Entry 4OOK (X-ray diffraction, 1.90 A resolution); this record covers chain A.

Chain A:
Molecule: Methionine aminopeptidase 2
Source organism: Mycobacterium tuberculosis
Notes: EC 3.4.11.18
Reference sequence: P0A5J2 (MAP12_MYCTU); residues 1-285 here = UniProt positions 1-285
Sequence (285 residues; row label = number of the first residue in the row):
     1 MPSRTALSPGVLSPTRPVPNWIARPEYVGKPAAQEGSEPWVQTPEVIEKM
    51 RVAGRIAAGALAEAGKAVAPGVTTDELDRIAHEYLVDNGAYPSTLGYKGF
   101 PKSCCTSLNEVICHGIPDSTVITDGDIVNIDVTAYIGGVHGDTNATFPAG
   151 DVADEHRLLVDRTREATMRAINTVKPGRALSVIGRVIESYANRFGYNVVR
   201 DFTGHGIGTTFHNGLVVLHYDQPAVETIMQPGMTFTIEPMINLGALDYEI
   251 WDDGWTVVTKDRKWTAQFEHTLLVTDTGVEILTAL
Disordered / not traced: 1-3
Construct notes: conflict Ala284 (Cys in P0A5J2)
Metal / ion sites: Na+ site 1: Met50, His140; Na+ site 2: Ile112, Thr265; Co2+ site 1 near His114 (its only coordinating residue here); Co2+ site 2: Asp131, Asp142, Glu269; Co2+ site 3: Asp142, His205, Glu238, Glu269

Overview:
Met50 and His140 form the Na+ site 1. Ile112 and Thr265 form the Na+ site 2.
Chain A is Methionine aminopeptidase 2 (Mycobacterium tuberculosis); the structure, Third Metal bound
M.tuberculosis methionine aminopeptidase, was determined by X-ray diffraction (same publication as 4IDY, 4IEC
and 4IF7).
